PDB entry 4Y7W | X-ray diffraction, 2.50 A resolution | chains B and C of the 34 polymer chains in the assembly

# Chain B
Molecule: Proteasome subunit alpha type-3
Source organism: Saccharomyces cerevisiae
Notes: EC 3.4.25.1
UniProt: P23638 (PSA3_YEAST); residues 0-257 here correspond to UniProt positions 1-258 (UniProt number = residue number + 1)
Sequence (258 residues; numbered 0 to 257; the number before each row is that of its first residue; numbering starts at 0):
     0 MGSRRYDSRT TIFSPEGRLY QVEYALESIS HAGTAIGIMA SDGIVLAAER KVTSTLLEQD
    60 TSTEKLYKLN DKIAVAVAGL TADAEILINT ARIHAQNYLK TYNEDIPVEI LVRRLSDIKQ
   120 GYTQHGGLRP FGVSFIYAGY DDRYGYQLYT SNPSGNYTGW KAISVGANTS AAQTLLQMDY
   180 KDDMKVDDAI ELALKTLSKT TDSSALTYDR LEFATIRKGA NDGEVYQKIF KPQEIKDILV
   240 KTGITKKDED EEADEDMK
Disordered / not traced: 0, 245-257
Swiss-Prot annotation at these positions:
  - cross-link (Glycyl lysine isopeptide (Lys-Gly)): Lys99 (interchain with G-Cter in ubiquitin), Lys198 (interchain with G-Cter in ubiquitin), Lys230 (interchain with G-Cter in ubiquitin)

# Chain C
Molecule: Proteasome subunit alpha type-4
Source organism: Saccharomyces cerevisiae
Notes: EC 3.4.25.1
UniProt: P40303 (PSA4_YEAST); residues -1 to 252 here correspond to UniProt positions 1-254 (UniProt number = residue number + 2)
Sequence (254 residues; numbered -1 to 252; the number before each row is that of its first residue; numbers below 1 keep their minus sign (Met-1 is residue -1)):
    -1 MSGYDRALSI FSPDGHIFQV EYALEAVKRG TCAVGVKGKN CVVLGCERRS TLKLQDTRIT
    59 PSKVSKIDSH VVLSFSGLNA DSRILIEKAR VEAQSHRLTL EDPVTVEYLT RYVAGVQQRY
   119 TQSGGVRPFG VSTLIAGFDP RDDEPKLYQT EPSGIYSSWS AQTIGRNSKT VREFLEKNYD
   179 RKEPPATVEE CVKLTVRSLL EVVQTGAKNI EITVVKPDSD IVALSSEEIN QYVTQIEQEK
   239 QEQQEQDKKK KSNH
Disordered / not traced: -1 to 0, 241-252
Swiss-Prot annotation at these positions:
  - modified residue: Thr58 (Phosphothreonine)

# Chain B / chain C interface
Contacting residue pairs (76; chain B residue first):
  Arg3(B) with Arg4(C)
  Asp6(B) with Tyr2(C), hydrogen bond; Arg4(C), salt bridge
  Arg8(B) with Arg4(C)
  Thr10(B) with Leu6(C); Arg125(C)
  Ile11(B) with Leu6(C), hydrophobic; Gln17(C)
  Phe12(B) with Gln17(C), hydrogen bond (backbone-side chain); Tyr20(C), hydrophobic; Ala21(C), hydrophobic; Leu76(C), hydrophobic; Arg125(C); Pro126(C); Gly128(C)
  Ser13(B) with Tyr20(C)
  Pro14(B) with Tyr20(C), hydrophobic; Glu23(C)
  Glu15(B) with Glu23(C); Arg27(C), hydrogen bond (backbone-side chain)
  Gly16(B) with Tyr20(C); Glu23(C); Ala24(C); Arg27(C)
  Arg17(B) with Arg27(C)
  Leu18(B) with Arg125(C)
  Met38(B) with Asp54(C)
  Arg112(B) with Arg81(C)
  Ser115(B) with Arg81(C), hydrogen bond (backbone-side chain)
  Asp116(B) with Arg81(C), salt bridge; Ile82(C)
  Gln119(B) with Ala78(C); Asp79(C); Ile82(C)
  Thr122(B) with Arg125(C), hydrogen bond (backbone-side chain)
  Gln123(B) with Tyr118(C); Gly123(C); Val124(C); Arg125(C), hydrogen bond (backbone-backbone); Pro126(C); Phe127(C)
  His124(B) with Gly123(C); Val124(C)
  Gly125(B) with Tyr2(C); Gly123(C), hydrogen bond (backbone-backbone)
  Gly126(B) with Tyr2(C)
  Tyr143(B) with Arg56(C), hydrogen bond (backbone-side chain); Ile57(C), hydrophobic
  Tyr145(B) with Arg56(C), hydrogen bond (backbone-side chain)
  Gln146(B) with Ile57(C)
  Leu147(B) with Ile57(C)
  Tyr148(B) with Ile57(C)
  Ser153(B) with Ala78(C)
  Gly154(B) with Ala78(C); Arg81(C), hydrogen bond (backbone-side chain)
  Asn155(B) with Asn77(C); Ala78(C)
  Tyr156(B) with Pro59(C), hydrophobic; Arg81(C)
  Gly158(B) with Gln53(C); Asp54(C), hydrogen bond (backbone-backbone); Ile57(C); Thr58(C), hydrogen bond (backbone-side chain)
  Trp159(B) with Leu50(C), hydrophobic; Leu52(C); Gln53(C); Asp54(C)
  Lys160(B) with Leu52(C), hydrogen bond (backbone-backbone); Gln53(C); Asp54(C)
  Ala161(B) with Leu52(C)
  Gln172(B) with Lys51(C); Leu52(C)
  Leu175(B) with Leu52(C)
  Gln176(B) with Lys51(C); Leu52(C)
Interface residues without a listed pair, chain B (41 interface residues in all): Glu108, Thr157, Tyr179

# Overview
Chain B and chain C form an interface of 41 and 31 residues respectively; the contacts include 13 hydrogen
bonds and 2 salt bridges. Among the polar pairs are Asp6(B)-Arg4(C), Asp116(B)-Arg81(C) and Asp6(B)-Tyr2(C).
Here chain B is Proteasome subunit alpha type-3 and chain C is Proteasome subunit alpha type-4, both from
Saccharomyces cerevisiae. Entry 4Y7W (Yeast 20S proteasome in complex with Ac-LAE-ep) was determined by X-ray
diffraction (same publication as 4Y69, 4Y6A, 4Y6V, 4Y6Z, 4Y70, 4Y74 and 34 further entries).
